Entry 7TZY (X-ray diffraction, 1.99 A resolution); this record covers chain A.

# Chain A
Molecule: Cytochrome P450
From: Rhodopseudomonas palustris
UniProt: Q2IU02 (Q2IU02_RHOP2); residues 0-409 here correspond to UniProt positions 1-410 (UniProt number = residue number + 1)
Chain sequence (410 residues; row label = number of the first residue in the row; numbering starts at 0):
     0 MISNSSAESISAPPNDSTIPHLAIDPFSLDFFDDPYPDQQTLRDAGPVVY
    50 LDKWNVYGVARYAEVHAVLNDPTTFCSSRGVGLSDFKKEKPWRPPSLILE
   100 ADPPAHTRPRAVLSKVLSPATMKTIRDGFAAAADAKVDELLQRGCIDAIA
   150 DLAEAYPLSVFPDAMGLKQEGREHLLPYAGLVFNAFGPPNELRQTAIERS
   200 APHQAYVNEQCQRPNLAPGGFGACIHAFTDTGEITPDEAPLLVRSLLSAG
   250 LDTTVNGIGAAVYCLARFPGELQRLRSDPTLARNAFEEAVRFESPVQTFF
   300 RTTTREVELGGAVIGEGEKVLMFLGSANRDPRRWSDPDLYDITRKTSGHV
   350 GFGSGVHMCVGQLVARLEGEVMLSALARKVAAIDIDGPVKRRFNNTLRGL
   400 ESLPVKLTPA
Not modelled in the structure: 0-16
Ion coordination: heme Fe near Cys-358 (its only coordinating residue here)
Small-molecule neighbours:
  - heme (HEM): Leu-68, Val-80, Ile-97, Leu-98, His-105, Arg-109, Leu-112, Leu-116, Phe-160, Ser-244, Leu-245, Ala-248, Gly-249, Thr-252, Thr-253, Gly-256, Phe-285, Val-289, Val-295, Phe-298, Arg-300, Leu-323, Val-349, Gly-350, Phe-351, Gly-352, Val-355, His-356, Cys-358, Val-359, Gly-360, Val-363, Ala-364
  - 4-(2-bromoethyl)benzoic acid (L3K): Arg-92, Ser-95, Ile-97, Leu-98, Val-181, Phe-182, Phe-185, Arg-243, Ser-244, Ser-247, Ala-248, Thr-252, Val-295, Phe-298

# Summary
Chain A binds 4-(2-bromoethyl)benzoic acid and heme.
Chain A is Cytochrome P450 (Rhodopseudomonas palustris); the structure, The crystal structure of WT CYP199A4
bound to 4-(2-bromoethyl)benzoic acid, was determined by X-ray diffraction (same publication as 7TZM, 7TZN,
7TZW, 7TZX and 7U00).
